Entry 5CLS (X-ray diffraction, 1.75 A resolution); this record covers chain A.

== Chain A ==
Name: Methionine aminopeptidase 2
From: Homo sapiens
Notes: EC 3.4.11.18
UniProt: P50579 (MAP2_HUMAN); numbering as in UniProt (aligned over 108-478)
Amino-acid sequence (371 residues; each row starts with the number of its first residue):
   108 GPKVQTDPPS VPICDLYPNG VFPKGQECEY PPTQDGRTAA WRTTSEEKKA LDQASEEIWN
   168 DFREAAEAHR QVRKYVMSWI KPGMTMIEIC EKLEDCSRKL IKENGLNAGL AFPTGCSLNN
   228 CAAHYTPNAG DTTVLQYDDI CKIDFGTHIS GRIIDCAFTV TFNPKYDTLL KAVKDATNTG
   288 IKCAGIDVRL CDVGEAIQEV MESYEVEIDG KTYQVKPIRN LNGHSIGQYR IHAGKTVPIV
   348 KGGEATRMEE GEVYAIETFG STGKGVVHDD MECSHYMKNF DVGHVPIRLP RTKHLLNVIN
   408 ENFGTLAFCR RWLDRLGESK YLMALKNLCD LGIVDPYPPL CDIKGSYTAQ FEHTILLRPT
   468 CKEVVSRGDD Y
Disordered / not traced: 108-109
Disulfides: Cys-228/Cys-448
Covalent attachments: compound 52T linked to His-231
Metal / ion sites: Co2+: Asp-251, Asp-262, Glu-459
Residues lining bound ligands: 52T ((4R,7R)-7-hydroxy-1-(4-methoxybenzyl)-7-methyl-4,5,6,7-tetrahydro-1H-benzotriazol-4-yl propan-2-ylcarbamate): Phe-219, Pro-220, Ala-230, Asp-251, Asp-262, Asn-327, Leu-328, Asn-329, His-331, Ile-338, His-339, Thr-343, Glu-364, His-382, Tyr-383, Met-384, Ala-414, Tyr-444, Leu-447
Curated features (UniProtKB/Swiss-Prot):
  - binding site (substrate): His-231, His-339
  - binding site (a divalent metal cation): Asp-251, Asp-262, His-331, Glu-364, Glu-459
Reported in the primary citation:
  - binding site for 52T: His-231

== Overview ==
Compound 52T is covalently linked to His-231. Asp-251, Asp-262 and Glu-459 coordinate Co2+. Curated annotation
(UniProt) lists substrate-binding residues His-231 and His-339 and 5 divalent metal cation-binding residues.
From the paper: a binding site for 52T at His-231.
Chain A is Methionine aminopeptidase 2 (Homo sapiens); the structure, Structure of human methionine
aminopeptidase-2 complexed with spiroepoxytriazole inhibitor (+)-31a, was determined by X-ray diffraction,
deposited together with 5D6E and 5D6F.
